PDB entry 1TA2 | X-ray diffraction, 2.30 A resolution | chains A and B

== Chain A ==
Protein: thrombin
From: Homo sapiens
Notes: EC 3.4.21.5; fragment: alpha-thrombin
UniProtKB: P00734 (THRB_HUMAN); the construct lacks a stretch of the UniProt sequence and is renumbered around it, so the offset changes along the chain: 1-14 = UniProt 336-349; 15-36 = UniProt 363-384; 37-60 = UniProt 386-409; 61-77 = UniProt 419-435; 8 more segments
Chain sequence (287 residues; row label = number of the first residue in the row; note: 4 numbers in that range are skipped by the numbering (no residue carries them; nothing is unmodelled there); a row labelled like 14A-14M holds insertion residues (14A, then the next letters in order)):
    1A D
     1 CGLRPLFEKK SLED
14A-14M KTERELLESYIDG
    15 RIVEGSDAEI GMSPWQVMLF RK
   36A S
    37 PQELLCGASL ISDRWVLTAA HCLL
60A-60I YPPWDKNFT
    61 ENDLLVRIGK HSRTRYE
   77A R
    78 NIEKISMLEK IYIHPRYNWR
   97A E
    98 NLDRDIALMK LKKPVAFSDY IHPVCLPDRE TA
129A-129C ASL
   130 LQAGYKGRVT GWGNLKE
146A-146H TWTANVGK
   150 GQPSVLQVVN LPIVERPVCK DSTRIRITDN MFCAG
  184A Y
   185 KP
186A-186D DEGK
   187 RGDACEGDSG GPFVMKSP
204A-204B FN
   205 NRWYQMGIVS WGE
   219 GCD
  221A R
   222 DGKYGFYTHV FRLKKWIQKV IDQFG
Disordered / not traced: 14L-14M, 15, 146A-146H
Cystine bridges: Cys1-Cys122, Cys42-Cys58, Cys168-Cys182, Cys191-Cys220
Small-molecule neighbours: 176 (1-(2-amino-3,3-diphenyl-propionyl)-pyrrolidine-3-carboxylic acid 2,5-dichloro-benzylamide): His57, Tyr60A, Trp60D, Glu97A, Asn98, Leu99, Ile174, Asp189, Ala190, Cys191, Glu192, Ser195, Val213, Ser214, Trp215, Gly216, Glu217, Gly219, Cys220, Gly226, Phe227, Tyr228
Curated features (UniProtKB/Swiss-Prot):
  - region: Ala183 to Val200 (High affinity receptor-binding region which is also known as the TP508 peptide)
  - active site (Charge relay system): His57, Asp102, Ser195
  - site: Arg15, Ile16 (Cleavage)
  - glycosylation: Asn60G (N-linked (GlcNAc...) (complex) asparagine)

== Chain B ==
Protein: Hirudin
From: Hirudo medicinalis
UniProtKB: P28504 (HIR2_HIRME); residues 355-365 here correspond to UniProt positions 55-65 (UniProt number = residue number - 300)
Chain sequence (11 residues; row label = number of the first residue in the row):
   355 DFEEIPEAYL A
Differences from the reference sequence: conflict Ala362 (Glu62 in P28504), Ala365 (Gln65 in P28504)
Modified positions: Tyr363 (o-sulfo-l-tyrosine; TYS)
Curated features (UniProtKB/Swiss-Prot):
  - modified residue: Tyr363 (Sulfotyrosine)

== Interface between chain A and chain B ==
Residue-residue contacts (25; chain A residue first):
  Phe34(A) with Phe356(B), hydrophobic
  Lys36(A) with Leu364(B)
  Gln38(A) with Phe356(B); Ile359(B); Leu364(B)
  Leu40(A) with Phe356(B)
  Leu65(A) with Ile359(B), hydrophobic; Tyr363(B)
  Arg67(A) with Ile359(B)
  Arg73(A) with Asp355(B), salt bridge; Phe356(B)
  Thr74(A) with Asp355(B); Phe356(B); Glu357(B), hydrogen bond (backbone-backbone)
  Arg75(A) with Asp355(B), hydrogen bond (side chain-backbone); Phe356(B); Glu357(B)
  Tyr76(A) with Glu357(B), hydrogen bond (backbone-side chain); Pro360(B); Tyr363(B)
  Glu80(A) with Tyr363(B)
  Lys81(A) with Tyr363(B)
  Ile82(A) with Tyr363(B)
  Met84(A) with Tyr363(B)
  Gln151(A) with Asp355(B)
Interface residues without a listed pair, chain A (16 interface residues in all): Glu39
Interface residues without a listed pair, chain B (10 interface residues in all): Glu358, Ala362, Ala365

== Summary ==
16 residues of chain A and 10 residues of chain B are in contact; the contacts include 3 hydrogen bonds and 1
salt bridge. Among the polar pairs are Arg73(A)-Asp355(B), Arg75(A)-Asp355(B) and Tyr76(A)-Glu357(B). Bound to
chain A: compound 176.
Here chain A is thrombin (Homo sapiens) and chain B is Hirudin (Hirudo medicinalis). Entry 1TA2 (Crystal
structure of thrombin in complex with compound 1) was determined by X-ray diffraction together with 1TA6 from
the same study.
